PDB entry 3MFM | X-ray diffraction, 2.38 A resolution | chains A and B of the 6 polymer chains in the assembly

# Chain A (and B)
Name: Propionyl-CoA carboxylase complex B subunit
Organism: Streptomyces coelicolor
Notes: chain B of this document is another copy of the same molecule, construct and numbering; everything in this record applies to it too
UniProtKB: Q9X4K7 (Q9X4K7_STRCO); residue numbers follow UniProt; this construct covers 1-530
Chain sequence (530 residues; numbered 1 to 530; the number before each row is that of its first residue):
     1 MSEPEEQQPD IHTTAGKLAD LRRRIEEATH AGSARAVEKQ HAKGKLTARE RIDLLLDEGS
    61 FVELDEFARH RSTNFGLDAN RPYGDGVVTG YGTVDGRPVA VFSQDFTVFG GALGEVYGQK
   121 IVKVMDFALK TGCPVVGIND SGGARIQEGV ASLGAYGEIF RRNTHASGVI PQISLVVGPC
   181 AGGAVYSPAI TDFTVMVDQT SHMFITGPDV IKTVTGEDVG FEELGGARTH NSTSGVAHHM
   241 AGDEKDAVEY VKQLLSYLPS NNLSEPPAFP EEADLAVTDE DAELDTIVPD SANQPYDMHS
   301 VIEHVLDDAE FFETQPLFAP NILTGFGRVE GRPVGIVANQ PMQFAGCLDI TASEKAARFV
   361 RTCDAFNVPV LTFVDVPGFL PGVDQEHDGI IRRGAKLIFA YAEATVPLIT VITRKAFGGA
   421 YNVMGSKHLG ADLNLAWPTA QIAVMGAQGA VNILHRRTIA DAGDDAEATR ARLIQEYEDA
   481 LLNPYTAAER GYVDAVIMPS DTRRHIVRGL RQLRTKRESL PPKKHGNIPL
Not modelled in the structure: 1-9
Sequence notes: engineered mutation Asn422 (Asp in Q9X4K7)
From the paper describing this entry:
  - mutagenesis - D422N: abolished catalytic activity on butyryl-CoA
  - mutagenesis - D422N: decreased catalytic activity on propionyl-CoA
  - conformationally variable residues (loop rearrangement, side-chain flip): Leu55 to His70, Asn80, Ala450 to Ala460
  - mutagenesis - N80A, R456A, R456A/R457A: decreased stability
  - mutagenesis - N80A, R456A, R456A/R457A: abolished catalytic activity on acetyl, propionyl or butyryl-CoA

# Chain A / chain B interface
Residue-residue contacts - 201 pairs, chain A then chain B:
  Phe75(A) with Leu454(B), hydrophobic; Tyr477(B), hydrophobic
  Glu115(A) with Arg490(B), salt bridge
  Ile146(A) with Val444(B), hydrophobic; Met445(B), hydrophobic
  Gln147(A) with Leu454(B)
  Gly149(A) with Val444(B)
  Val150(A) with Ile442(B), hydrophobic; Ala443(B), hydrophobic; Thr486(B); Tyr492(B)
  Ala151(A) with Arg490(B); Tyr492(B)
  Leu153(A) with Gly418(B); Tyr421(B), hydrophobic; Asn422(B), hydrogen bond (backbone-side chain); Ala443(B); Val444(B), hydrophobic
  Gly154(A) with His428(B)
  Tyr156(A) with Asn422(B)
  Gly157(A) with Asn422(B), hydrogen bond (backbone-side chain); His428(B); Leu429(B)
  Glu158(A) with His428(B), salt bridge
  Phe160(A) with Ile398(B), hydrophobic; Asn422(B); Leu429(B), hydrophobic
  Arg161(A) with His428(B), hydrogen bond (side chain-backbone); Leu429(B); Gly430(B)
  Thr164(A) with Phe399(B); Ala402(B); Glu403(B); Lys523(B), hydrogen bond (backbone-side chain)
  His165(A) with Ala402(B), hydrogen bond (side chain-backbone); Leu520(B); Lys523(B), hydrogen bond (backbone-side chain)
  Ser167(A) with Phe399(B); Lys523(B), hydrogen bond (backbone-side chain); Gly526(B); Asn527(B), hydrogen bond (side chain-backbone)
  Gly168(A) with Lys523(B)
  Val169(A) with Lys523(B)
  Gly183(A) with Gly419(B)
  Val185(A) with Ile391(B)
  Tyr186(A) with Phe379(B); Ile390(B), hydrogen bond (side chain-backbone); Ile391(B); Gly394(B); Ala395(B); Ile398(B), hydrophobic
  Ala189(A) with Ile391(B); Ala395(B), hydrophobic; Pro529(B)
  Ile190(A) with Ala395(B), hydrophobic; Pro529(B), hydrophobic
  Asp192(A) with Asn527(B)
  Met203(A) with Glu386(B); Ile391(B), hydrophobic
  Phe204(A) with Glu386(B)
  Ile205(A) with Glu386(B), hydrogen bond (backbone-side chain); Ile390(B), hydrophobic
  Val210(A) with Pro381(B), hydrophobic
  Ile211(A) with Gly382(B); Val383(B), hydrophobic
  Val214(A) with Pro381(B), hydrophobic
  Glu217(A) with Val383(B)
  Glu223(A) with His387(B)
  Leu224(A) with Val383(B), hydrophobic; Glu386(B); His387(B)
  His230(A) with Glu386(B); Ile391(B)
  Thr233(A) with His387(B)
  Ser234(A) with Glu386(B); Gly389(B); Arg392(B), hydrogen bond (backbone-side chain)
  Gly235(A) with Arg392(B)
  Val236(A) with Ile391(B), hydrophobic; Arg392(B)
  Asn262(A) with Pro522(B), hydrogen bond (side chain-backbone); Lys523(B)
  Glu354(A) with Arg392(B), salt bridge; Leu530(B)
  Arg358(A) with Asn527(B), hydrogen bond (side chain-backbone); Ile528(B); Leu530(B)
  Arg361(A) with His525(B); Gly526(B), hydrogen bond (side chain-backbone); Asn527(B); Ile528(B)
  Thr362(A) with Asn527(B), hydrogen bond
  Asp364(A) with Lys524(B), salt bridge; His525(B), salt bridge
  Ala365(A) with Lys524(B); His525(B)
  Asn367(A) with Lys524(B)
  Phe379(A) with Tyr186(B); Thr206(B)
  Pro381(A) with Thr206(B); Ile211(B), hydrophobic; Val214(B), hydrophobic; Thr215(B)
  Gly382(A) with Ile211(B)
  Val383(A) with Glu217(B)
  Glu386(A) with Phe204(B); Ile205(B), hydrogen bond (side chain-backbone); Leu224(B); Ser234(B)
  His387(A) with Glu223(B), hydrogen bond (side chain-backbone); Leu224(B); Thr233(B); Ser234(B)
  Gly389(A) with Ser234(B)
  Ile390(A) with Ile205(B), hydrophobic
  Ile391(A) with Val185(B), hydrophobic; Tyr186(B); Ala189(B); His230(B); Val236(B), hydrophobic
  Arg392(A) with Ser234(B), hydrogen bond (side chain-backbone); Gly235(B); Phe318(B); Glu354(B), salt bridge
  Arg393(A) with Glu354(B), salt bridge; Arg393(B)
  Gly394(A) with Tyr186(B)
  Ala395(A) with Tyr186(B); Ala189(B), hydrophobic
  Lys396(A) with Lys396(B); Leu530(B), hydrogen bond (side chain-backbone)
  Ile398(A) with Phe160(B), hydrophobic; Thr164(B); Tyr186(B), hydrophobic; Ile190(B), hydrophobic
  Phe399(A) with Thr164(B); Ser167(B); Ile190(B), hydrophobic
  Ala402(A) with Thr164(B); His165(B)
  Glu403(A) with Thr164(B); His525(B), salt bridge
  Thr405(A) with Lys524(B), hydrogen bond
  Val406(A) with Lys524(B)
  Gly418(A) with Leu153(B)
  Gly419(A) with Gly183(B)
  Tyr421(A) with Leu153(B), hydrophobic
  Asn422(A) with Leu153(B), hydrogen bond (side chain-backbone); Gly157(B)
  His428(A) with Gly154(B); Gly157(B); Glu158(B); Arg161(B)
  Leu429(A) with Arg161(B)
  Ile442(A) with Val150(B)
  Ala443(A) with Val150(B), hydrophobic; Leu153(B)
  Val444(A) with Ala144(B), hydrophobic; Ile146(B), hydrophobic; Gly149(B); Leu153(B), hydrophobic
  Met445(A) with Ile146(B), hydrophobic
  Leu454(A) with Ile146(B), hydrophobic
  Arg490(A) with Glu115(B), salt bridge; Ala151(B)
  Tyr492(A) with Val150(B); Ala151(B)
  Leu520(A) with His165(B)
  Pro522(A) with Asn262(B), hydrogen bond (backbone-side chain)
  Lys523(A) with Thr164(B), hydrogen bond (side chain-backbone); His165(B), hydrogen bond (side chain-backbone); Ser167(B), hydrogen bond (side chain-backbone); Val169(B); Asn262(B)
  Lys524(A) with Asp364(B), salt bridge; Asn367(B); Thr405(B), hydrogen bond; Val406(B)
  His525(A) with Ser167(B); Arg361(B), hydrogen bond; Asp364(B), salt bridge; Glu403(B), salt bridge
  Gly526(A) with Ser167(B); Arg361(B), hydrogen bond (backbone-side chain)
  Asn527(A) with Ser167(B), hydrogen bond (backbone-side chain); Asp192(B), hydrogen bond; Arg358(B), hydrogen bond (backbone-side chain); Arg361(B); Thr362(B), hydrogen bond
  Ile528(A) with Arg358(B), hydrogen bond (backbone-side chain); Arg361(B); Ile528(B), hydrophobic
  Pro529(A) with Ala189(B); Ile190(B), hydrophobic; Arg358(B)
  Leu530(A) with Glu354(B); Arg358(B); Arg361(B); Lys396(B); Ile528(B), hydrophobic; Leu530(B), hydrophobic
Other interface residues (no listed pair), chain A (104 interface residues in all): Leu129, Ser152, Ala166, Thr206, Val219, Phe318, Ala357, Leu380, Val423, Gly430, Ile453, Thr486, Ala487, Pro521
Other interface residues (no listed pair), chain B (105 interface residues in all): Leu129, Tyr156, Ala166, Gly168, Met203, Val210, Val219, Thr229, Ala357, Ala365, Val423, Lys427, Leu481, Ala487, Pro521

# In short
The interface between chain A and chain B involves 104 residues on one side and 105 on the other, with 33
hydrogen bonds and 12 salt bridges. Among the polar pairs are Glu115(A)-Arg490(B), Glu158(A)-His428(B) and
Glu354(A)-Arg392(B). The paper reports that N80A, R456A and R456A/R457A of chain A reduce stability;
conformational variability at Leu55(A), Asn80(A) and Ala450(A).
Both chains are Propionyl-CoA carboxylase complex B subunit (Streptomyces coelicolor). Entry 3MFM (Crystal
Structures and Mutational Analyses of Acyl-CoA Carboxylase Subunit of Streptomyces coelicolor) was determined
by X-ray diffraction (same publication as 3IAV, 3IB9 and 3IBB).
